Entry 4U7U (X-ray diffraction, 3.00 A resolution); this record covers chains R and S of the 24 polymer chains in the assembly.

== Chain R (and S) ==
Name: CRISPR system Cascade subunit CasC
Source organism: Escherichia coli K12
Notes: chain S of this document is another copy of the same molecule, construct and numbering; everything in this record applies to it too
Reference sequence: Q46899 (CASC_ECOLI); residues 1-363 here = UniProt positions 1-363
Chain sequence (363 residues; numbered 1 to 363; the number before each row is that of its first residue):
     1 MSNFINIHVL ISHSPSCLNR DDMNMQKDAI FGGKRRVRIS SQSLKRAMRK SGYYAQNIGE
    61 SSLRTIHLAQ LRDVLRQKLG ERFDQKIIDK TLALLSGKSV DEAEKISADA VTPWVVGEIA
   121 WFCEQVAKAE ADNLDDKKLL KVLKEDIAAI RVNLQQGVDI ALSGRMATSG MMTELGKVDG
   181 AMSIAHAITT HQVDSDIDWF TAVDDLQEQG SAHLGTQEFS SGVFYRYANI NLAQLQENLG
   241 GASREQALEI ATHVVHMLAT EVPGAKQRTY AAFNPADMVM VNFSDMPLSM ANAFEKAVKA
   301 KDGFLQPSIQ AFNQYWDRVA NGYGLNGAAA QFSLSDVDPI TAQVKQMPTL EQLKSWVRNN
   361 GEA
Unresolved in the structure: 210-213 (chain S: 342, 363)
Reported in the primary citation:
  - binding site for crRNA: Lys-177, Asp-179, Phe-200, Val-203
  - binding site for crRNA: Asp-179

== How chain R and chain S interact ==
Residue-residue contacts (83; chain R residue first):
  Ser-12(R) with Asn-292(S), hydrogen bond; Glu-295(S)
  Ser-14(R) with Phe-31(S); Ala-291(S)
  Asp-196(R) with Ala-29(S); Ile-30(S), hydrogen bond (side chain-backbone)
  Asp-198(R) with Lys-27(S), salt bridge; Arg-38(S), salt bridge; Gln-42(S); His-186(S)
  Trp-199(R) with Asp-22(S); Lys-27(S), hydrogen bond (backbone-side chain)
  Phe-200(R) with Gln-42(S)
  Val-203(R) with Arg-46(S); Val-111(S)
  Asp-204(R) with Arg-64(S); Thr-65(S), hydrogen bond; Ile-66(S), hydrogen bond (side chain-backbone); His-67(S), salt bridge; Val-111(S)
  Asp-205(R) with Arg-46(S), salt bridge; Lys-50(S), salt bridge; Ser-62(S); Leu-63(S); Arg-64(S), hydrogen bond (backbone-backbone)
  Leu-206(R) with Thr-65(S); Gln-70(S); Leu-71(S)
  Gln-207(R) with His-67(S)
  Leu-214(R) with Asp-22(S)
  Phe-219(R) with Asp-28(S); Ala-29(S), hydrophobic; Arg-38(S)
  Ser-221(R) with Ile-30(S), hydrogen bond (side chain-backbone); Phe-31(S)
  Val-223(R) with Glu-295(S)
  Thr-260(R) with Met-286(S); Tyr-323(S)
  Gln-267(R) with Ser-183(S)
  Arg-268(R) with Asp-179(S), salt bridge; Gly-180(S), hydrogen bond (side chain-backbone); Ser-183(S); Ile-184(S), hydrogen bond (backbone-backbone)
  Thr-269(R) with Ser-41(S), hydrogen bond (backbone-side chain); Lys-45(S); Ile-184(S); His-186(S), hydrogen bond (backbone-side chain)
  Tyr-270(R) with Ile-184(S); Ala-185(S); His-186(S)
  Ala-271(R) with Ala-185(S), hydrophobic; Tyr-227(S), hydrophobic
  Phe-273(R) with Ser-183(S); Tyr-227(S), hydrophobic; Asn-229(S); Pro-287(S); Leu-288(S); Ser-289(S), hydrogen bond (backbone-backbone)
  Asn-274(R) with Ser-289(S); Asn-292(S)
  Pro-275(R) with Tyr-323(S)
  Ala-276(R) with Tyr-323(S), hydrogen bond (backbone-side chain)
  Asp-277(R) with Asn-292(S); Tyr-315(S), hydrogen bond
  Asp-302(R) with Lys-296(S)
  Gly-303(R) with Gly-32(S); Glu-295(S)
  Phe-304(R) with Gly-33(S); Glu-295(S), hydrogen bond (backbone-side chain)
  Leu-305(R) with Glu-295(S), hydrogen bond (backbone-side chain)
  Gln-306(R) with Lys-296(S)
  Phe-332(R) with Gly-322(S); Tyr-323(S)
  Leu-334(R) with Tyr-315(S); Arg-318(S), hydrogen bond (backbone-side chain); Val-319(S), hydrophobic
  Ser-335(R) with Arg-318(S)
  Asp-336(R) with Arg-318(S)
  Pro-348(R) with Gly-322(S)
  Thr-349(R) with Asn-321(S); Gly-322(S)
  Leu-350(R) with Gly-322(S), hydrogen bond (backbone-backbone); Tyr-323(S), hydrophobic
Other interface residues (no listed pair), chain R (42 interface residues in all): His-13, Pro-15, Ile-197, Ala-259
Other interface residues (no listed pair), chain S (48 interface residues in all): Asp-21, Met-182, Ile-188

== In short ==
42 residues of chain R face 48 of chain S across their interface, with 18 hydrogen bonds and 6 salt bridges.
Among the polar pairs are Asp-198(R)/Lys-27(S), Asp-198(R)/Arg-38(S) and Asp-204(R)/His-67(S). From the paper:
a binding site for crRNA at Lys-177(R), Asp-179(R) and Phe-200(R) among others.
Chain R and chain S are both CRISPR system Cascade subunit CasC (Escherichia coli K12); the structure, Crystal
structure of RNA-guided immune Cascade complex from E.coli, was determined by X-ray diffraction.
